8DXE - chains A and B; structure by X-ray diffraction, 1.85 A resolution.

Chain A:
Protein: Reverse transcriptase/ribonuclease H
Source organism: Human immunodeficiency virus type 1 group M subtype B (isolate BH10)
Notes: EC 2.7.7.49, 2.7.7.7, 3.1.26.13, 3.1.13.2
UniProt: P03366 (POL_HV1B1); residues 1-555 here correspond to UniProt positions 600-1154 (UniProt number = residue number + 599)
Chain sequence (557 residues; row label = number of the first residue in the row; numbers below 1 keep their minus sign (Met-1 is residue -1)):
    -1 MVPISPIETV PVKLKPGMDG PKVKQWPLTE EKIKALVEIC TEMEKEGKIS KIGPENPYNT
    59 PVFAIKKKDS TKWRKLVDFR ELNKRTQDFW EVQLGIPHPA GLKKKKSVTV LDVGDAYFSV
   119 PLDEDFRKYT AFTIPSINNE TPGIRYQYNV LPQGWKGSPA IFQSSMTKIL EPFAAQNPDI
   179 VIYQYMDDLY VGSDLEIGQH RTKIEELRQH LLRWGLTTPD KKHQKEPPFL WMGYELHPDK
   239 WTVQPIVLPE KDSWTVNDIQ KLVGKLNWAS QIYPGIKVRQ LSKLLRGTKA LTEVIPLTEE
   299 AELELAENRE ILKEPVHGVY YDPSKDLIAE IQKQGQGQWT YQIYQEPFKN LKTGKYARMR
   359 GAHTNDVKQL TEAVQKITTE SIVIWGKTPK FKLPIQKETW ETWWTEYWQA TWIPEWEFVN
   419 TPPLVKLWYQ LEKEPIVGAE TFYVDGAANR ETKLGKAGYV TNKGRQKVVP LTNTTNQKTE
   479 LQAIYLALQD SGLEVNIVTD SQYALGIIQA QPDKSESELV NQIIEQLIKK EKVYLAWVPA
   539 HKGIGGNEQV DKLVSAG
Not modelled in the structure: 555
Differences from the reference sequence: expression tag (-1 to 0); engineered mutation Ala172 (Lys771 in P03366), Ala173 (Lys772 in P03366), Ser280 (Cys879 in P03366)
Curated features (UniProtKB/Swiss-Prot):
  - region: Phe227 to His235 (RT 'primer grip')
  - motif: Trp398 to Trp414 (Tryptophan repeat motif)
  - binding site (Mg(2+)): Asp110, Asp185, Asp186, Asp443, Glu478, Asp498, Asp549
  - site: Trp401 (Essential for RT p66/p51 heterodimerization), Trp414 (Essential for RT p66/p51 heterodimerization), Phe440, Tyr441 (Cleavage)
Bound ions: Mg2+: Asp443, Asp549
Ligand contacts:
  - 2-amino-6-fluorobenzonitrile (0IF): Met164, Thr165, Leu168, Glu169, Ala172, Ile180, Tyr181, Gln182
  - Rilpivirine (T27; 4-{[4-({4-[(E)-2-cyanoethenyl]-2,6-dimethylphenyl}amino)pyrimidin-2-yl]amino}benzonitrile): Pro95, Leu100, Lys101, Lys102, Lys103, Val106, Val179, Tyr181, Tyr183, Tyr188, Gly190, Pro225, Phe227, Leu228, Trp229, Leu234, His235, Pro236, Tyr318

Chain B:
Protein: p51 RT
Source organism: Human immunodeficiency virus type 1 group M subtype B (isolate BH10)
UniProt: P03366 (POL_HV1B1); residues 1-428 here correspond to UniProt positions 600-1027 (UniProt number = residue number + 599)
Chain sequence (428 residues; row label = number of the first residue in the row):
     1 PISPIETVPV KLKPGMDGPK VKQWPLTEEK IKALVEICTE MEKEGKISKI GPENPYNTPV
    61 FAIKKKDSTK WRKLVDFREL NKRTQDFWEV QLGIPHPAGL KKKKSVTVLD VGDAYFSVPL
   121 DEDFRKYTAF TIPSINNETP GIRYQYNVLP QGWKGSPAIF QSSMTKILEP FKKQNPDIVI
   181 YQYMDDLYVG SDLEIGQHRT KIEELRQHLL RWGLTTPDKK HQKEPPFLWM GYELHPDKWT
   241 VQPIVLPEKD SWTVNDIQKL VGKLNWASQI YPGIKVRQLS KLLRGTKALT EVIPLTEEAE
   301 LELAENREIL KEPVHGVYYD PSKDLIAEIQ KQGQGQWTYQ IYQEPFKNLK TGKYARMRGA
   361 HTNDVKQLTE AVQKITTESI VIWGKTPKFK LPIQKETWET WWTEYWQATW IPEWEFVNTP
   421 PLVKLWYQ
Not modelled in the structure: 1-4, 215-223
Differences from the reference sequence: engineered mutation Ser280 (Cys879 in P03366)
Curated features (UniProtKB/Swiss-Prot):
  - region: Phe227 to His235 (RT 'primer grip')
  - motif: Trp398 to Trp414 (Tryptophan repeat motif)
  - binding site (Mg(2+)): Asp110, Asp185, Asp186
  - site (Essential for RT p66/p51 heterodimerization): Trp401, Trp414

How chain A and chain B interact:
Residue-residue contacts (115):
  Val8(A) with Glu53(B)
  Pro9(A) with Glu53(B)
  Gln85(A) with Glu53(B), hydrogen bond (side chain-backbone)
  Asp86(A) with Lys20(B), salt bridge; Pro55(B)
  Phe87(A) with Pro52(B); Glu53(B); Pro55(B)
  Trp88(A) with Pro52(B), hydrogen bond (backbone-backbone); Asn54(B); Pro55(B); Tyr56(B); Asn57(B); Thr131(B); Arg143(B)
  Val90(A) with Pro140(B), hydrophobic
  Gly93(A) with Asn137(B)
  Pro95(A) with Asn136(B); Asn137(B)
  His96(A) with Asn136(B), hydrogen bond (backbone-side chain)
  Gly99(A) with Asn136(B); Glu138(B)
  Leu100(A) with Asn136(B); Glu138(B)
  Lys101(A) with Glu138(B), salt bridge
  Ser162(A) with Pro52(B)
  Thr165(A) with Pro140(B)
  Glu169(A) with Lys49(B), salt bridge
  Gln373(A) with Thr397(B); Thr400(B); Trp401(B), hydrogen bond
  Thr376(A) with Thr400(B); Trp401(B)
  Thr377(A) with Pro25(B); Thr400(B), hydrogen bond
  Ile380(A) with Pro25(B), hydrophobic; Leu26(B); Thr27(B)
  Val381(A) with Pro25(B), hydrophobic; Asn136(B), hydrogen bond (backbone-backbone)
  Ile382(A) with Ile135(B); Asn136(B)
  Trp383(A) with Ile135(B)
  Gly384(A) with Thr27(B); Glu28(B), hydrogen bond (backbone-backbone); Ile135(B)
  Trp402(A) with Lys331(B), hydrogen bond (backbone-side chain); His361(B); Thr362(B); Asp364(B)
  Tyr405(A) with Lys331(B), hydrogen bond (backbone-side chain)
  Trp406(A) with Lys331(B); Pro392(B), hydrophobic; Val417(B); Asn418(B); Thr419(B); Pro420(B); Pro421(B)
  Gln407(A) with Lys331(B), hydrogen bond (backbone-side chain); Asp364(B); Pro392(B); Ile393(B); Gln394(B), hydrogen bond; Val417(B), hydrogen bond (side chain-backbone)
  Ala408(A) with Lys331(B); Asp364(B); Leu368(B), hydrophobic; Pro392(B), hydrogen bond (backbone-backbone); Ile393(B)
  Thr409(A) with Asp364(B), hydrogen bond (backbone-side chain); Val365(B)
  Trp410(A) with Thr362(B); Asn363(B); Val365(B), hydrophobic; Trp401(B); Tyr405(B)
  Pro412(A) with Trp401(B), hydrophobic
  Pro433(A) with Asn255(B); Leu289(B), hydrophobic; Thr290(B)
  Ile434(A) with Thr290(B)
  Val435(A) with Thr290(B)
  Thr439(A) with Lys287(B); Ala288(B); Leu289(B), hydrogen bond (side chain-backbone)
  Tyr441(A) with Val254(B); Gln258(B); Thr286(B); Lys287(B), hydrogen bond (side chain-backbone)
  Val458(A) with Thr286(B)
  Thr459(A) with Thr286(B)
  Asn460(A) with Thr286(B); Lys287(B); Ala288(B)
  Asn494(A) with Leu289(B)
  Val496(A) with Gln258(B); Leu289(B), hydrophobic
  Gly504(A) with Pro420(B)
  Gln507(A) with Pro420(B)
  Tyr532(A) with Asn255(B), hydrogen bond; Lys259(B); Leu289(B), hydrophobic
  Trp535(A) with Leu422(B), hydrophobic; Trp426(B), hydrophobic
  Val536(A) with Gln258(B)
  Pro537(A) with Gly262(B); Asn265(B)
  Lys540(A) with Asn265(B); Ser280(B), hydrogen bond (backbone-side chain)
  Gly541(A) with Ser280(B)
  Gly543(A) with Leu283(B), hydrogen bond (backbone-backbone); Gly285(B)
  Gly544(A) with Gly285(B), hydrogen bond (backbone-backbone); Thr286(B)
  Gln547(A) with Gly285(B)
Other interface residues (no listed pair), chain A (65 interface residues in all): Ile94, Ala158, Ile159, Tyr181, Thr369, Thr386, Thr403, Glu432, Gln500, Ala508, Ala534, Ile542
Other interface residues (no listed pair), chain B (59 interface residues in all): Val261, Val276, Arg284, Trp337, Glu396

Summary:
Chain A and chain B form an interface of 65 and 59 residues respectively; the contacts include 20 hydrogen
bonds and 3 salt bridges. Among the polar pairs are Asp86(A)-Lys20(B), Lys101(A)-Glu138(B) and
Glu169(A)-Lys49(B). Chain A binds 2-amino-6-fluorobenzonitrile and Rilpivirine.
Here chain A is Reverse transcriptase/ribonuclease H and chain B is p51 RT, both from Human immunodeficiency
virus type 1 group M subtype B (isolate BH10). Entry 8DXE (HIV-1 reverse transcriptase/rilpivirine with bound
fragment 2-amino-6-fluorobenzonitrile at the NNRTI adjacent site) was determined by X-ray diffraction (same
publication as 8DX2, 8DX3, 8DX8, 8DXB, 8DXG, 8DXH and 5 further entries).
